PDB entry 7LGF | electron microscopy, 6.10 A resolution (low resolution: residue-level contacts below are approximate; hydrogen-bond / salt-bridge calls are withheld) | chains H and I of the 21 polymer chains in the assembly

== Chain H (and I) ==
Molecule: Capsid protein
Source organism: Escherichia phage Qbeta
Notes: chain I of this document is another copy of the same molecule, construct and numbering; everything in this record applies to it too
UniProtKB: P03615 (CAPSD_BPQBE); residues 0-132 here correspond to UniProt positions 1-133 (UniProt number = residue number + 1)
Amino-acid sequence (133 residues; row label = number of the first residue in the row; numbering starts at 0):
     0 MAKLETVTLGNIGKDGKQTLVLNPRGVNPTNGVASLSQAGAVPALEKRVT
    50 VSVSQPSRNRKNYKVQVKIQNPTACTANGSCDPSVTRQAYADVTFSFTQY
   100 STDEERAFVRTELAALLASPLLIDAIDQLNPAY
Not modelled in the structure: 0
Swiss-Prot annotation at these positions:
  - site: Y89 (RNA-binding)

== Interface between chain H and chain I ==
Residue-residue contacts - 14 pairs, chain H then chain I:
  P28(H) - P28(I)
  T29(H) - P28(I)
  Q54(H) - R24(I)
  Y62(H) - L44(I)
  Q98(H) - V41(I)
  Q98(H) - L44(I)
  Y99(H) - V41(I)
  Y99(H) - E45(I)
  Y99(H) - D81(I)
  Y99(H) - P82(I)
  S100(H) - V41(I)
  D102(H) - A40(I)
  R105(H) - A40(I)
  R105(H) - L44(I)
Other interface residues (no listed pair), chain H (11 interface residues in all): T97, T101
Other interface residues (no listed pair), chain I (9 interface residues in all): S34

== Overview ==
11 residues of chain H and 9 residues of chain I are in contact.
Chain H and chain I are both Capsid protein (Escherichia phage Qbeta); the structure, Asymmetric unit for
phage Qbeta prolate particle, was determined by electron microscopy, deposited together with 7LGE, 7LGG, 7LGH
and 7LHD.
